4FQV - chains E and F of the 12 polymer chains in the assembly; structure by X-ray diffraction, 5.75 A resolution (low resolution: residue-level contacts below are approximate; hydrogen-bond / salt-bridge calls are withheld).

# Chain E
Molecule: Hemagglutinin HA1
From: Influenza A virus
UniProt: Q6VMK1 (Q6VMK1_9INFA); the construct lacks a stretch of the UniProt sequence and is renumbered around it, so the offset changes along the chain: 11-141 = UniProt 26-156; 143-158 = UniProt 157-172; 159-263 = UniProt 175-279; 265-276 = UniProt 280-291; 1 more segments
Amino-acid sequence (327 residues; row label = number of the first residue in the row; note: 2 numbers in that range are skipped by the numbering (no residue carries them; nothing is unmodelled there); a row labelled like 158A-158B holds insertion residues (158A, then the next letters in order)):
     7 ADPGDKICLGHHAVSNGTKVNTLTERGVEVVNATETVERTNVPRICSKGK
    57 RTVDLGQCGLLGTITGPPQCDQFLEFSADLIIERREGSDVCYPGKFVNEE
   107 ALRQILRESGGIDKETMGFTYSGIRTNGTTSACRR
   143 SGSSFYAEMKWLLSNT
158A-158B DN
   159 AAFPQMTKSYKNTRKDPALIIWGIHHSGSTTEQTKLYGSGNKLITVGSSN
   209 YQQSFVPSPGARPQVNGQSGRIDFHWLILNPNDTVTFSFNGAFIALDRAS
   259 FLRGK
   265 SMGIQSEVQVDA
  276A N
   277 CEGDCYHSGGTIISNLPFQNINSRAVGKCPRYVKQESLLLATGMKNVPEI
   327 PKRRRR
Not modelled in the structure: 7-9, 326-332
Sequence notes: expression tag (7-10); conflict Leu254 (Pro270 in Q6VMK1)
Disulfides: Cys52-Cys277, Cys64-Cys76, Cys97-Cys139, Cys281-Cys305
What the authors report for this chain:
  - post-translational modification sites: Asn38

# Chain F
Molecule: Hemagglutinin HA2
From: Influenza A virus
UniProt: Q6VMK1 (Q6VMK1_9INFA); residues 1-176 here correspond to UniProt positions 349-524 (UniProt number = residue number + 348)
Amino-acid sequence (176 residues; each row starts with the number of its first residue):
     1 GLFGAIAGFIENGWEGLIDGWYGFRHQNAQGEGTAADYKSTQSAIDQITG
    51 KLNRLIEKTNQQFELIDNEFTEVERQIGNVINWTRDSMTEVWSYNAELLV
   101 AMENQHTIDLADSEMNKLYERVKRQLRENAEEDGTGCFEIFHKCDDDCMA
   151 SIRNNTYDHSKYREEAIQNRIQIDPV
Not modelled in the structure: 170-176
Disulfides: Cys144-Cys148

# Interface between chain E and chain F
Pairs across the interface (141; chain E residue first):
  Asp11(E) - Gln27(F)
  Asp11(E) - Asn28(F)
  Asp11(E) - Ala29(F)
  Asp11(E) - Glu139(F)
  Asp11(E) - Ile140(F)
  Asp11(E) - His142(F)
  Asp11(E) - Lys143(F)
  Lys12(E) - His26(F)
  Lys12(E) - Gln27(F)
  Lys12(E) - Phe138(F)
  Lys12(E) - Ile140(F)
  Ile13(E) - Arg25(F)
  Ile13(E) - His26(F)
  Ile13(E) - Cys137(F)
  Ile13(E) - Phe138(F)
  Ile13(E) - Met149(F)
  Cys14(E) - Trp14(F)
  Cys14(E) - Gly23(F)
  Cys14(E) - Phe24(F)
  Cys14(E) - Arg25(F)
  Cys14(E) - Gly136(F)
  Cys14(E) - Cys137(F)  disulfide
  Leu15(E) - Trp14(F)
  Leu15(E) - Gly23(F)
  Leu15(E) - Phe24(F)
  Leu15(E) - Tyr119(F)
  Leu15(E) - Val122(F)
  Leu15(E) - Gly136(F)
  Gly16(E) - Trp14(F)
  Gly16(E) - Trp21(F)
  Gly16(E) - Tyr22(F)
  Gly16(E) - Gly23(F)
  Gly16(E) - Met115(F)
  His17(E) - Ile6(F)
  His17(E) - Ile10(F)
  His17(E) - Asn12(F)
  His17(E) - Gly13(F)
  His17(E) - Trp14(F)
  His17(E) - Trp21(F)
  His18(E) - Gly13(F)
  His18(E) - Trp14(F)
  His18(E) - Leu17(F)
  His18(E) - Gly20(F)
  His18(E) - Trp21(F)
  Ala19(E) - Gly13(F)
  Ala19(E) - Trp14(F)
  Ala19(E) - Glu15(F)
  Ser21(E) - Glu15(F)
  Val26(E) - Asn104(F)
  Asn27(E) - Ala101(F)
  Asn27(E) - Asn104(F)
  Thr28(E) - Ala101(F)
  Thr28(E) - Gln105(F)
  Leu29(E) - Ala101(F)
  Leu29(E) - Met102(F)
  Leu29(E) - Gln105(F)
  Thr30(E) - Gln105(F)
  Arg32(E) - Glu97(F)
  Glu89(E) - Phe70(F)
  Arg90(E) - Phe70(F)
  Arg91(E) - Glu69(F)
  Arg91(E) - Phe70(F)
  Glu106(E) - Asp67(F)
  Glu106(E) - Asn68(F)
  Glu106(E) - Val73(F)
  Arg109(E) - Asn68(F)
  Arg109(E) - Thr71(F)
  Gln110(E) - Leu65(F)
  Gln110(E) - Ile66(F)
  Gln110(E) - Asp67(F)
  Arg113(E) - Asn68(F)
  Glu114(E) - Glu64(F)
  Lys263(E) - Gln62(F)
  Ser265(E) - Glu64(F)
  Met266(E) - Gln62(F)
  Met266(E) - Glu64(F)
  Gly267(E) - Leu65(F)
  Ile268(E) - Leu65(F)
  Gln269(E) - Asn68(F)
  Gln269(E) - Glu69(F)
  Gln269(E) - Phe70(F)
  Ser270(E) - Phe70(F)
  Glu271(E) - Phe70(F)
  Ser284(E) - Glu69(F)
  Ser290(E) - Lys58(F)
  Asn291(E) - Ile56(F)
  Asn291(E) - Glu57(F)
  Asn291(E) - Lys58(F)
  Pro293(E) - Leu55(F)
  Phe294(E) - Ala96(F)
  Ser299(E) - Arg85(F)
  Arg300(E) - Leu65(F)
  Arg300(E) - Asp67(F)
  Arg300(E) - Asn68(F)
  Arg300(E) - Glu69(F)
  Arg300(E) - Arg85(F)
  Val302(E) - Phe63(F)
  Val302(E) - Glu64(F)
  Val302(E) - Leu65(F)
  Gly303(E) - Gln61(F)
  Gly303(E) - Gln62(F)
  Gly303(E) - Phe63(F)
  Lys304(E) - Asn60(F)
  Lys304(E) - Gln61(F)
  Lys304(E) - Gln62(F)
  Cys305(E) - Thr59(F)
  Arg307(E) - Thr59(F)
  Arg307(E) - Trp92(F)
  Tyr308(E) - Thr89(F)
  Tyr308(E) - Trp92(F)
  Val309(E) - Trp92(F)
  Val309(E) - Ser93(F)
  Val309(E) - Ala96(F)
  Lys310(E) - Ser93(F)
  Gln311(E) - Ser93(F)
  Gln311(E) - Glu97(F)
  Leu314(E) - Ala96(F)
  Leu315(E) - Val100(F)
  Leu315(E) - Asn104(F)
  Leu316(E) - Leu52(F)
  Leu316(E) - Leu55(F)
  Leu316(E) - Glu103(F)
  Leu316(E) - Asn104(F)
  Ala317(E) - Asn104(F)
  Ala317(E) - Thr107(F)
  Thr318(E) - Trp21(F)
  Thr318(E) - Ile48(F)
  Gly319(E) - Trp21(F)
  Gly319(E) - Thr107(F)
  Met320(E) - Ile6(F)
  Met320(E) - Trp21(F)
  Met320(E) - Tyr22(F)
  Met320(E) - Ala111(F)
  Lys321(E) - Ile6(F)
  Val323(E) - Glu11(F)
  Val323(E) - Asn12(F)
  Val323(E) - Gly13(F)
  Pro324(E) - Asn12(F)
  Pro324(E) - Glu15(F)
  Glu325(E) - Asn12(F)
  Glu325(E) - Glu15(F)
Other interface residues (no listed pair), chain E (63 interface residues in all): Val20, Val34, Val36, Thr42
Other interface residues (no listed pair), chain F (70 interface residues in all): Ala7, Leu98, Leu99, Ile108, Leu118, Cys144, Ile152
Disulfides between the chains: Cys14(E)-Cys137(F)

# Overview
63 residues of chain E face 70 of chain F across their interface, with 1 disulfide bond. The paper reports a
modification site at Asn38(E).
Chain E is Hemagglutinin HA1 and chain F is Hemagglutinin HA2, both from Influenza A virus; the structure,
Crystal structure of broadly neutralizing antibody CR9114 bound to H7 influenza hemagglutinin, was determined
by X-ray diffraction, deposited together with 4FQH, 4FQI, 4FQJ, 4FQK, 4FQM and 4FQY.
